Entry 7FFF (electron microscopy, 3.00 A resolution); this record covers chains K and O of the 20 polymer chains in the assembly.

== Chain K ==
Name: Capsid protein
From: Venezuelan equine encephalitis virus (strain TC-83)
Notes: EC 3.4.21.90
UniProtKB: P05674 (POLS_EEVV8); residue numbers follow UniProt; this construct covers 1-275
Chain sequence (275 residues; numbered 1 to 275; the number before each row is that of its first residue):
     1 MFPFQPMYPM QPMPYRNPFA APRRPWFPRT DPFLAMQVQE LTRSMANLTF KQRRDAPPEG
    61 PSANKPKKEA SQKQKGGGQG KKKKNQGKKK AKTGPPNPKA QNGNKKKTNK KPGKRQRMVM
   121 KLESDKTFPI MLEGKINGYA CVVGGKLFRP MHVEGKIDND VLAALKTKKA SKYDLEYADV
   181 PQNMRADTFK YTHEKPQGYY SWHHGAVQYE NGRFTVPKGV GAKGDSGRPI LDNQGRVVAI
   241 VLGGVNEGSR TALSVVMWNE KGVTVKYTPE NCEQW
Unresolved in the structure: 1-112
Sequence notes: engineered mutation N64 (Lys in P05674)
UniProt features mapped onto this chain:
  - region: M1 to F33 (Necessary for nucleocapsid assembly and virus assembly), F33 to K68 (Host transcription inhibition), A91 to T127 (Binding to the viral RNA), P112 to K126 (Ribosome-binding)
  - motif: L41 to L48 (Supraphysiological nuclear export signal)
  - active site (Charge relay system): H152, D174, S226
  - site: Y200 (Involved in dimerization of the capsid protein), N233 (Involved in dimerization of the capsid protein), W275 (Cleavage)
  - modified residue: T93 (Phosphothreonine), T108 (Phosphothreonine), S124 (Phosphoserine), T127 (Phosphothreonine)

== Chain O ==
Name: Spike glycoprotein E1
From: Venezuelan equine encephalitis virus (strain TC-83)
UniProtKB: P05674 (POLS_EEVV8); residues 1-442 here correspond to UniProt positions 813-1254 (UniProt number = residue number + 812)
Chain sequence (442 residues; numbered 1 to 442; the number before each row is that of its first residue):
     1 YEHATTMPSQ AGISYNTIVN RAGYAPLPIS ITPTKIKLIP TVNLEYVTCH YKTGMDSPAI
    61 KCCGSQECTP TYRPDEQCKV FTGVYPFMWG GAYCFCDTEN TQVSKAYVMK SDDCLADHAE
   121 AYKAHTASVQ AFLNITVGEH SIVTTVYVNG ETPVNFNGVK ITAGPLSTAW TPFDRKIVQY
   181 AGEIYNYDFP EYGAGQPGAF GDIQSRTVSS SDLYANTNLV LQRPKAGAIH VPYTQAPSGF
   241 EQWKKDKAPS LKFTAPFGCE IYTNPIRAEN CAVGSIPLAF DIPDALFTRV SETPTLSAAE
   301 CTLNECVYSS DFGGIATVKY SASKSGKCAV HVPSGTATLK EAAVELTEQG SATIHFSTAN
   361 IHPEFRLQIC TSYVTCKGDC HPPKDHIVTH PQYHAQTFTA AVSKTAWTWL TSLLGGSAVI
   421 IIIGLVLATI VAMYVLTNQK HN
Cystine bridges: C62-C94, C63-C96, C259-C271, C301-C376, C306-C380, C328-C370
UniProt features mapped onto this chain:
  - region: V84 to T101 (E1 fusion peptide loop)
  - glycosylation: N134 (N-linked (GlcNAc...) asparagine)

== How chain K and chain O interact ==
Pairs across the interface - 9 pairs, chain K then chain O:
  Y173(K) - Q439(O)  hydrogen bond
  G212(K) - N442(O)
  M257(K) - N442(O)
  N259(K) - N438(O)
  K261(K) - N438(O)
  K261(K) - H441(O)
  T264(K) - Q439(O)  hydrogen bond (backbone-side chain)
  V265(K) - Q439(O)
  K266(K) - Q439(O)
Also at the interface, not in a pair above, chain K (11 interface residues in all): Y209, W258, V263

== Overview ==
11 residues of chain K and 4 residues of chain O are in contact, with 2 hydrogen bonds. Among the polar pairs
are Y173(K)-Q439(O) and T264(K)-Q439(O). UniProt lists 3 active-site residues on chain K.
Here chain K is Capsid protein and chain O is Spike glycoprotein E1, both from Venezuelan equine encephalitis
virus (strain TC-83). Entry 7FFF (Structure of Venezuelan equine encephalitis virus with the receptor LDLRAD3)
was determined by electron microscopy (same publication as 7FFE, 7FFL, 7FFN, 7FFO and 7FFQ).
